Entry 9EMQ (X-ray diffraction, 1.80 A resolution); this record covers chain A.

== Chain A ==
Molecule: DC-SIGN, CRD domain
Source organism: Homo sapiens
UniProtKB: Q9NNX6 (CD209_HUMAN); residue numbers follow UniProt; this construct covers 250-404
Amino-acid sequence (159 residues; numbered 246 to 404; the number before each row is that of its first residue):
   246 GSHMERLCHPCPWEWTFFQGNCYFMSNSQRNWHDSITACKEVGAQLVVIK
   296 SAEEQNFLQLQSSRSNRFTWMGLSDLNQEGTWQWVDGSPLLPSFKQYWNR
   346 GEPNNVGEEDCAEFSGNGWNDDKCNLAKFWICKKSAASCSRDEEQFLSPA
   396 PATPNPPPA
Disordered / not traced: 246-252, 385-404
Construct notes: expression tag (246-249)
Curated features (UniProtKB/Swiss-Prot):
  - binding site (Ca(2+)): E347, N349, V351, E354, N365, D366
  - mutagenesis: D320 (D320A: Loss of binding to ICAM3 and HIV-1 gp120), E324 (E324A: Loss of binding to ICAM3 and HIV-1 gp120), E347 (E347Q: Loss of binding to ICAM3 and HIV-1 gp120), N349 (N349D: Loss of binding to ICAM3 and HIV-1 gp120), N350 (N350A: Loss of binding to ICAM3 and HIV-1 gp120), D355 (D355A: Loss of binding to ICAM3 and HIV-1 gp120), N365 (N365D: Loss of binding to ICAM3 and HIV-1 gp120), D366 (D366A: Loss of binding to ICAM3 and HIV-1 gp120)
Disulfides: C253-C384, C256-C267, C284-C377, C356-C369
Metal / ion sites: Ca2+ site 1: D320, E324, N350, E354, D355; Ca2+ site 2: E324, E353, D355; Ca2+ site 3: E347, N349, E354, N365, D366 (together with A1H5Z)
Small-molecule neighbours: A1H5Z ((2R,3S,4R,5S,6S)-2-(hydroxymethyl)-5-(4-phenyl-1,2,3-triazol-1-yl)-6-[[(3S)-piperidin-3-yl]methoxy]oxane-3,4-diol): F313, E347, N349, V351, E354, E358, S360, N365, D366, D367, K368, K373

== Summary ==
Bound to chain A: compound A1H5Z. D320, E324, N350, E354 and D355 coordinate Ca2+ site 1. E324, E353 and D355
coordinate Ca2+ site 2. Curated annotation (UniProt) lists 6 Ca2+-binding residues and 8 mutagenesis sites.
Chain A is DC-SIGN, CRD domain (Homo sapiens); the structure, Crystal Structure of DC-SIGN in complex with
AL86, was determined by X-ray diffraction together with 9EMR and 9EMS from the same study.
